Entry 8YT8 (electron microscopy, 3.50 A resolution); this record covers chains B and D of the 9 polymer chains in the assembly.

Chain B:
Molecule: Beta-sarcoglycan
Organism: Mus musculus
UniProtKB: P82349 (SGCB_MOUSE); residue numbers follow UniProt; this construct covers 55-317
Chain sequence (263 residues; each row starts with the number of its first residue):
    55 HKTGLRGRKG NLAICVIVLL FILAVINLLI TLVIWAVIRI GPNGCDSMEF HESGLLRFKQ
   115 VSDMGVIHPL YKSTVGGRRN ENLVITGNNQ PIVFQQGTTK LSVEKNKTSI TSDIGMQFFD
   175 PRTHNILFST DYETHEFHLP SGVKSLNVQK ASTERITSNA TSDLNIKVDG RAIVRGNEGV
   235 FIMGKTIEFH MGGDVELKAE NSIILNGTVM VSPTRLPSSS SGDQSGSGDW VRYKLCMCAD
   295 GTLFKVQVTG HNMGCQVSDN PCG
Disulfide bonds: Cys290-Cys309, Cys292-Cys316
Covalent attachments: N-acetylglucosamine (NAG) linked to Asn160, Asn213, Asn260
Bound ions: Ca2+: Glu232 (shared with 1 residue of chain G; 3 residues of chain O)
UniProt features mapped onto this chain:
  - glycosylation (N-linked (GlcNAc...) asparagine): Asn160, Asn213, Asn260
What the authors report for this chain:
  - post-translational modification sites: Asn160, Asn213, Asn260
  - disease-associated variants - M102K, L110R, S116F: decreased stability (proposed by the authors, not directly observed)

Chain D:
Molecule: Delta-sarcoglycan
Organism: Mus musculus
UniProtKB: P82347 (SGCD_MOUSE); residue numbers follow UniProt; this construct covers 27-289
Chain sequence (263 residues; each row starts with the number of its first residue):
    27 YGWRKRCLYF FVLLLMILIL VNLAMTIWIL KVMNFTIDGM GNLRITEKGL KLEGDSEFLQ
    87 PLYAKEIKSR PGNALYFKSA RNVTVNILND QTKVLTQLVT GPKAVEAYGK RFEVKTVSGK
   147 LLFSADDSEV VVGAERLRVL GAEGTVFPKS IETPNVRADP FKELRLESPT RSLVMEAPKG
   207 VEINAEAGNM EAICRSELRL ESKDGEIKLD AAKIKLPRLP RGSYTPTGTR QKVFEVCVCA
   267 NGRLFLSQAG TGSTCQINTS VCL
Disulfide bonds: Cys263-Cys281, Cys265-Cys288
Covalent attachments: N-acetylglucosamine (NAG) linked to Asn108
UniProt features mapped onto this chain:
  - glycosylation (N-linked (GlcNAc...) asparagine): Asn60, Asn108, Asn284
What the authors report for this chain:
  - post-translational modification sites: Asn108

Chain B / chain D interface:
Contacting residue pairs (318):
  Leu59(B) with Tyr27(D)
  Ile71(B) with Leu34(D), hydrophobic; Val38(D), hydrophobic
  Leu74(B) with Leu41(D)
  Phe75(B) with Leu41(D), hydrophobic
  Ala78(B) with Leu41(D), hydrophobic
  Val79(B) with Leu44(D), hydrophobic
  Asn81(B) with Asn48(D), hydrogen bond (backbone-side chain)
  Leu82(B) with Leu44(D), hydrophobic; Asn48(D); Met51(D), hydrophobic
  Thr85(B) with Asn48(D), hydrogen bond; Met51(D)
  Ile88(B) with Ile55(D), hydrophobic
  Trp89(B) with Met51(D), hydrophobic; Trp54(D); Ile55(D)
  Ile94(B) with Trp54(D); Met59(D), hydrophobic
  Gly95(B) with Trp54(D)
  Pro96(B) with Trp54(D)
  Gly98(B) with Val58(D)
  Phe104(B) with Met59(D); Asn60(D); Met66(D)
  His105(B) with Asn60(D)
  Gly108(B) with Asn68(D); Asp81(D)
  Leu109(B) with Asn68(D); Asp81(D)
  Leu110(B) with Asn68(D); Leu69(D), hydrophobic; Leu78(D), hydrophobic; Asp81(D), hydrogen bond (backbone-backbone); Ser82(D); Glu83(D), hydrogen bond (backbone-backbone)
  Arg111(B) with Glu83(D), salt bridge; Leu85(D)
  Phe112(B) with Glu83(D), hydrogen bond (backbone-backbone); Phe84(D), hydrophobic; Leu85(D), hydrogen bond (backbone-backbone)
  Lys113(B) with Gln86(D)
  Gln114(B) with Gln86(D)
  Val115(B) with Gln86(D)
  Ser116(B) with Phe84(D); Pro87(D); Leu88(D); Tyr89(D), hydrogen bond (backbone-backbone)
  Asp117(B) with Tyr89(D)
  Met118(B) with Tyr89(D), hydrogen bond (backbone-backbone)
  Gly119(B) with Tyr89(D); Ala90(D); Lys91(D), hydrogen bond (backbone-backbone); Glu92(D)
  Val120(B) with Glu92(D)
  Ile121(B) with Glu92(D), hydrogen bond (backbone-backbone); Ile93(D); Lys94(D), hydrogen bond (backbone-backbone)
  His122(B) with Arg96(D)
  Pro123(B) with Lys94(D); Arg96(D)
  Leu124(B) with Arg96(D); Asn99(D)
  Thr128(B) with Tyr102(D); Lys104(D), hydrogen bond
  Val129(B) with Tyr102(D), hydrogen bond (backbone-backbone); Phe103(D); Lys104(D), hydrogen bond (backbone-backbone)
  Gly130(B) with Lys104(D)
  Gly131(B) with Lys104(D), hydrogen bond (backbone-backbone)
  Arg132(B) with Glu83(D), salt bridge; Phe84(D); Leu85(D)
  Asn134(B) with Ala106(D); Arg107(D), hydrogen bond
  Glu135(B) with Arg107(D)
  Asn136(B) with Arg107(D); Asn108(D)
  Leu137(B) with Lys104(D); Asn108(D), hydrogen bond (backbone-backbone); Val109(D); Thr110(D), hydrogen bond (backbone-backbone)
  Val138(B) with Thr110(D)
  Ile139(B) with Phe103(D), hydrophobic; Thr110(D), hydrogen bond (backbone-backbone); Val111(D); Asn112(D), hydrogen bond (backbone-backbone)
  Thr140(B) with Asn112(D); Leu114(D)
  Gly141(B) with Asn112(D); Leu114(D), hydrogen bond (backbone-backbone)
  Asn143(B) with Leu114(D), hydrogen bond (backbone-backbone)
  Gln144(B) with Ile113(D)
  Ile146(B) with Ile113(D), hydrophobic
  Thr152(B) with Val143(D)
  Val157(B) with Ile113(D); Thr122(D)
  Glu158(B) with Ile113(D); Thr122(D), hydrogen bond (backbone-side chain)
  Asn160(B) with Thr122(D), hydrogen bond (backbone-side chain); Lys136(D); Arg137(D)
  Lys161(B) with Arg137(D); Glu139(D), salt bridge
  Thr162(B) with Thr122(D); Tyr134(D); Arg137(D), hydrogen bond (backbone-backbone); Phe138(D); Glu139(D), hydrogen bond (backbone-backbone)
  Ser163(B) with Glu139(D)
  Ile164(B) with Phe138(D), hydrophobic; Glu139(D), hydrogen bond (backbone-backbone); Val140(D); Lys141(D), hydrogen bond (backbone-backbone)
  Thr165(B) with Lys141(D); Thr142(D); Val143(D)
  Ser166(B) with Lys141(D), hydrogen bond (backbone-backbone); Thr142(D); Val143(D)
  Ile168(B) with Leu148(D)
  Phe182(B) with Phe149(D), hydrophobic
  Thr184(B) with Leu148(D)
  Tyr186(B) with Leu148(D), hydrogen bond (side chain-backbone); Val158(D); Gly159(D); Ala160(D)
  Glu187(B) with Glu161(D)
  Phe191(B) with Val158(D), hydrophobic; Leu163(D); Arg164(D)
  Leu193(B) with Leu163(D), hydrophobic
  Val197(B) with Phe173(D), hydrophobic; Pro174(D)
  Lys198(B) with Phe173(D); Pro174(D); Lys175(D), hydrogen bond (backbone-backbone); Ser176(D)
  Ser199(B) with Ser176(D); Glu178(D)
  Leu200(B) with Ser176(D), hydrogen bond (backbone-backbone); Ile177(D); Glu178(D), hydrogen bond (backbone-backbone)
  Asn201(B) with Glu178(D), hydrogen bond
  Val202(B) with Glu178(D), hydrogen bond (backbone-backbone); Thr179(D); Pro180(D)
  Gln203(B) with Pro180(D)
  Lys204(B) with Asn181(D)
  Ala205(B) with Thr179(D); Asn181(D), hydrogen bond (backbone-backbone); Val182(D); Arg183(D), hydrogen bond (backbone-backbone)
  Ser206(B) with Arg183(D); Asp185(D), hydrogen bond
  Thr207(B) with Val182(D); Arg183(D); Ala184(D); Asp185(D)
  Glu208(B) with Lys188(D); Glu189(D); Leu190(D); Arg191(D)
  Arg209(B) with Arg191(D); Glu193(D), salt bridge
  Ile210(B) with Arg191(D), hydrogen bond (backbone-backbone); Leu192(D); Glu193(D), hydrogen bond (backbone-backbone)
  Thr211(B) with Glu193(D); Pro195(D)
  Ser212(B) with Glu193(D); Pro195(D)
  Asn213(B) with Pro195(D)
  Ala214(B) with Pro195(D), hydrophobic; Thr196(D)
  Thr215(B) with Arg197(D)
  Ser216(B) with Arg197(D)
  Asp217(B) with Arg197(D), salt bridge; Ser198(D)
  Leu218(B) with Ser198(D); Leu199(D), hydrophobic; Val200(D)
  Asn219(B) with Val200(D)
  Ile220(B) with Val200(D), hydrogen bond (backbone-backbone); Met201(D); Glu202(D), hydrogen bond (backbone-backbone)
  Lys221(B) with Glu202(D)
  Val222(B) with Glu202(D), hydrogen bond (backbone-backbone); Ala203(D), hydrophobic; Pro204(D)
  Asp223(B) with Pro204(D)
  Gly224(B) with Pro204(D); Lys205(D), hydrogen bond (backbone-backbone)
  Arg225(B) with Lys205(D); Gly206(D); Glu208(D), salt bridge
  Ala226(B) with Ala203(D), hydrophobic; Gly206(D), hydrogen bond (backbone-backbone); Val207(D); Glu208(D), hydrogen bond (backbone-backbone)
  Ile227(B) with Glu208(D)
  Val228(B) with Glu208(D), hydrogen bond (backbone-backbone); Ile209(D); Asn210(D), hydrogen bond (backbone-backbone)
  Arg229(B) with Asn210(D); Glu212(D), salt bridge
  Gly230(B) with Asn210(D), hydrogen bond (backbone-backbone); Ala211(D); Glu212(D)
  Asn231(B) with Glu212(D); Ala213(D)
  Glu232(B) with Gly214(D)
  Gly233(B) with Ala211(D); Asn215(D)
  Val234(B) with Asn210(D); Ala211(D); Asn215(D); Met216(D); Glu217(D), hydrogen bond (backbone-backbone)
  Phe235(B) with Glu217(D)
  Ile236(B) with Glu217(D), hydrogen bond (backbone-backbone); Ala218(D); Ile219(D), hydrogen bond (backbone-backbone)
  Met237(B) with Ile219(D)
  Gly238(B) with Ile219(D); Cys220(D)
  Lys239(B) with Cys220(D); Arg221(D), hydrogen bond (backbone-backbone); Ser222(D), hydrogen bond (backbone-backbone); Glu223(D)
  Thr240(B) with Ser222(D); Glu223(D)
  Ile241(B) with Ile219(D); Cys220(D), hydrophobic; Glu223(D), hydrogen bond (backbone-backbone); Leu224(D); Arg225(D), hydrogen bond (backbone-backbone)
  Glu242(B) with Arg225(D)
  Phe243(B) with Arg225(D), hydrogen bond (backbone-backbone); Leu226(D), hydrophobic; Glu227(D), hydrogen bond (backbone-backbone)
  His244(B) with Glu227(D), salt bridge
  Met245(B) with Glu227(D), hydrogen bond (backbone-backbone); Ser228(D); Lys229(D), hydrogen bond (backbone-backbone)
  Gly246(B) with Asp230(D)
  Gly247(B) with Ser228(D), hydrogen bond (backbone-side chain); Gly231(D); Glu232(D)
  Asp248(B) with Gly231(D); Glu232(D), hydrogen bond (side chain-backbone)
  Val249(B) with Glu227(D); Glu232(D), hydrogen bond (backbone-backbone); Ile233(D); Lys234(D), hydrogen bond (backbone-backbone)
  Glu250(B) with Lys234(D)
  Leu251(B) with Lys234(D), hydrogen bond (backbone-backbone); Leu235(D); Asp236(D), hydrogen bond (backbone-backbone)
  Lys252(B) with Asp236(D)
  Ala253(B) with Ala237(D), hydrophobic
  Glu254(B) with Ala238(D)
  Asn255(B) with Ala238(D); Lys239(D)
  Ser256(B) with Ala237(D); Lys239(D)
  Ile257(B) with Ala237(D), hydrophobic; Lys239(D), hydrogen bond (backbone-backbone); Ile240(D); Lys241(D), hydrogen bond (backbone-backbone)
  Ile258(B) with Lys241(D)
  Leu259(B) with Lys241(D), hydrogen bond (backbone-backbone); Leu242(D)
  Asn260(B) with Arg244(D)
  Gly261(B) with Arg244(D)
  Val263(B) with Leu242(D), hydrophobic; Leu245(D), hydrophobic
  Arg269(B) with Ser228(D); Lys229(D), hydrogen bond (side chain-backbone)
  Leu270(B) with Leu270(D)
  Pro271(B) with Arg269(D); Phe271(D); Leu272(D), hydrogen bond (backbone-backbone)
  Ser272(B) with Leu272(D)
  Ser273(B) with Leu272(D), hydrogen bond (backbone-backbone); Gln274(D), hydrogen bond (backbone-side chain); Gln282(D); Ile283(D), hydrogen bond (side chain-backbone)
  Ser274(B) with Gln274(D); Ile283(D)
  Ser275(B) with Gln274(D), hydrogen bond
  Asp277(B) with Ile283(D); Thr285(D), hydrogen bond
  Gln278(B) with Ser279(D), hydrogen bond; Ile283(D)
  Trp284(B) with Gln282(D)
  Val285(B) with Ala266(D), hydrophobic
  Arg286(B) with Gln282(D); Cys288(D)
  Tyr287(B) with Cys263(D); Val264(D), hydrogen bond (backbone-backbone)
  Lys288(B) with Glu261(D)
  Leu289(B) with Val262(D); Val264(D), hydrophobic; Leu270(D), hydrophobic
  Met291(B) with Leu242(D)
  Gly295(B) with Ile240(D); Lys241(D); Leu242(D)
  Thr296(B) with Ile240(D)
  Leu297(B) with Ile240(D), hydrogen bond (backbone-backbone); Leu242(D), hydrophobic
  Val302(B) with Gln282(D)
  Gly304(B) with Thr280(D)
  His305(B) with Gly278(D); Ser279(D); Thr280(D), hydrogen bond
  Asn306(B) with Gly278(D)
Other interface residues (no listed pair), chain B (171 interface residues in all): Ile68, Leu86, Cys99, Met102, Asn142, Pro145, Lys159, Asp167, Gly169, Met170, His192, Pro267, Asp283, Asp294, Lys299
Other interface residues (no listed pair), chain D (165 interface residues in all): Phe37, Leu40, Ile45, Thr52, Lys77, Gly80, Ser95, Leu101, Ser105, Gly135, Ser194, Pro243, Cys265, Ser273, Cys281, Asn284, Val287
From the paper, about this interface:
  - residue pairs: Lys288(B)-Glu261(D)

Summary:
171 residues of chain B and 165 residues of chain D are in contact; the contacts include 80 hydrogen bonds and
8 salt bridges. Polar contacts include Arg111(B)-Glu83(D), Arg132(B)-Glu83(D) and Lys161(B)-Glu139(D). The
paper describes a contact between Lys288(B) and Glu261(D). The paper reports that M102K, L110R and S116F of
chain B reduce stability; modification sites Asn160(B), Asn213(B) and Asn108(D) among others.
Chain B is Beta-sarcoglycan and chain D is Delta-sarcoglycan, both from Mus musculus; the structure, Cryo-EM
structure of the dystrophin glycoprotein complex, was determined by electron microscopy.
